PDB entry 4GMS | X-ray diffraction, 2.95 A resolution | chains A and H of the 12 polymer chains in the assembly

# Chain A
Molecule: Hemagglutinin HA1 chain
Organism: Influenza A virus
UniProtKB: P03435 (HEMA_I75A3); residues 11-329 here correspond to UniProt positions 28-346 (UniProt number = residue number + 17)
Amino-acid sequence (320 residues; each row starts with the number of its first residue):
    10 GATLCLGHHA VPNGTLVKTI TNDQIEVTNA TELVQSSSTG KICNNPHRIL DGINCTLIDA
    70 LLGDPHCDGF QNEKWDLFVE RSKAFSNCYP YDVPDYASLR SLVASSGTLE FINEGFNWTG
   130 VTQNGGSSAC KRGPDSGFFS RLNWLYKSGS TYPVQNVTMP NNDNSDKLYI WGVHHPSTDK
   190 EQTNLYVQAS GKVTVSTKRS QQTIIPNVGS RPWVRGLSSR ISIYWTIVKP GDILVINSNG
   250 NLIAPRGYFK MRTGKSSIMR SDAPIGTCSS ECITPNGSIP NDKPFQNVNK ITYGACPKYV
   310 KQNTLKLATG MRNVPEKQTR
Not modelled in the structure: 326-329
Disulfide bonds: Cys52-Cys277, Cys64-Cys76, Cys97-Cys139, Cys281-Cys305
Glycans and other covalent adducts: N-acetylglucosamine (NAG) linked to Asn38, Asn63, Asn126, Asn285; glycan linked to Asn165
Sequence notes: expression tag (10)
Reported in the primary citation:
  - post-translational modification sites: Asn165

# Chain H
Molecule: Fab S139/1 heavy chain
Organism: Mus musculus
Notes: antibody fragment or engineered binder
Amino-acid sequence (225 residues; row label = number of the first residue in the row; a row labelled like 82A-82C holds insertion residues (82A, then the next letters in order)):
     1 EVQLQQSGTE LKKPGASVKI SCKATGYTFS SYWIEWIKQR PGHGLEWIGE IL
   52A P
    53 EIGMTNYNEN FKGKATFTAN TSSNTVYMQL
82A-82C SSL
    83 TSEDSAVYYC ARPYDYSW
  100A F
   101 AYWGQGTLVT VSAAKTTAPS VYPLAPVCGD TTGSSVTLGC LVKGYFPEPV TLTWNSGSLS
   161 SGVHTFPAVL QSDLYTLSSS VTVTSSTWPS QSITCNVAHP ASSTKVDKKI EPRGHHHHHH
Not modelled in the structure: 214-220
Disulfide bonds: Cys22-Cys92, Cys140-Cys195
Glycans and other covalent adducts: N-acetylglucosamine (NAG) linked to Asn72
Modified positions: Glu1 (pyroglutamic acid; PCA)
Reported in the primary citation:
  - post-translational modification sites: Asn72

# How chain A and chain H interact
Residue-residue contacts - 30 pairs, chain A then chain H:
  Tyr98(A) with Ile54(H)
  Thr131(A) with Asn58(H)
  Gly134(A) with Met56(H)
  Gly135(A) with Met56(H)
  Ser136(A) with Ile54(H), hydrogen bond (side chain-backbone)
  Ser137(A) with Ile54(H), hydrogen bond (backbone-backbone); Gly55(H)
  Trp153(A) with Ile54(H), hydrophobic; Met56(H), hydrophobic
  Tyr155(A) with Met56(H); Asn58(H)
  Lys156(A) with Trp33(H); Tyr98(H), hydrogen bond (side chain-backbone)
  Ser159(A) with Tyr98(H); Ser99(H)
  Lys189(A) with Ser31(H); Tyr32(H), hydrogen bond; Asp97(H)
  Glu190(A) with Glu53(H); Ile54(H)
  Asn193(A) with Ser31(H), hydrogen bond (side chain-backbone); Tyr32(H); Trp33(H), hydrogen bond (backbone-side chain); Leu52(H); Asp97(H)
  Leu194(A) with Leu52(H), hydrophobic; Met56(H), hydrophobic
  Val196(A) with Tyr98(H), hydrophobic
  Leu226(A) with Glu53(H); Ile54(H), hydrophobic
Interface residues without a listed pair, chain A (21 interface residues in all): Ser145, Gly158, Thr192, Gly225, Ser228
Interface residues without a listed pair, chain H (15 interface residues in all): Ser30, Glu50, Thr57
The authors on this interface:
  - specific contacts: Lys156(A)-Glu50(H)
  - epitope / paratope residues, chain A: Trp153(A), Lys156(A), Asn193(A), Leu194(A)

# In short
21 residues of chain A face 15 of chain H across their interface; the contacts include 6 hydrogen bonds. Polar
pairs include Ser136(A)-Ile54(H), Lys156(A)-Tyr98(H) and Lys189(A)-Tyr32(H). The authors report a contact
between Lys156(A) and Glu50(H). The paper reports epitope/paratope residues Trp153(A), Lys156(A) and Asn193(A)
among others; modification sites Asn165(A) and Asn72(H).
Chain A is Hemagglutinin HA1 chain (Influenza A virus) and chain H is Fab S139/1 heavy chain (Mus musculus);
the structure, Crystal structure of heterosubtypic Fab S139/1 in complex with influenza A H3 hemagglutinin,
was determined by X-ray diffraction together with 4GMT from the same study.
